5MRF - chains A and S of the 78 polymer chains in the assembly; structure by electron microscopy, 4.97 A resolution (low resolution: residue-level contacts below are approximate; hydrogen-bond / salt-bridge calls are withheld).

Chain A:
Molecule: 21S ribosomal RNA
From: Saccharomyces cerevisiae
Sequence (3296 nucleotides; each row starts with the number of its first residue):
     1 GUAAAAAGUA GAAUAAUAGA UUUGAAAUAU UUAUUAUAUA GAUUUAAAGA GAUAAUCAUG
    61 GAGUAUAAUA AUUAAAUUUA AUAAAUUUAA UAUAACUAUU AAUAGAAUUA GGUUACUAAU
   121 AAAUUAAUAA CAAUUAAUUU UAAAACCUAA AGGUAAACCU UUAUAUUAAU AAUGUUAUUU
   181 UUUAUUAUUU UUAUAAUAAG AAUAAUUAUU AAUAAUAAUA AACUAAGUGA ACUGAAACAU
   241 CUAAGUAACU UAAGGAUAAG AAAUCAACAG AGAUAUUAUG AGUAUUGGUG AGAGAAAAUA
   301 AUAAAGGUCU AAUAAGUAUU AUGUGAAAAA AAUGUAAGAA AAUAGGAUAA CAAAUUCUAA
   361 GACUAAAUAC UAUUAAUAAG UAUAGUAAGU ACCGUAAGGG AAAGUAUGAA AAUGAUUAUU
   421 UUAUAAGCAA UCAUGAAUAU AUUAUAUUAU AUUAAUGAUG UACCUUUUGU AUAAUGGGUC
   481 AGCAAGUAAU UAAUAUUAGU AAAACAAUAA GUUAUAAAUA AAUAGAAUAA UAUAUAUAUA
   541 UAAAAAAAUA UAUUAAAAUA UUUAAUUAAU AUUAAUUGAC CCGAAAGCAA ACGAUCUAAC
   601 UAUGAUAAGA UGGAUAAACG AUCGAACAGG UUGAUGUUGC AAUAUCAUCU GAUUAAUUGU
   661 GGUUAGUAGU GAAAGACAAA UCUGGUUUGC AGAUAGCUGG UUUUCUAUGA AAUAUAUGUA
   721 AGUAUAGCCU UUAUAAAUAA UAAUUAUUAU AUAAUAUUAU AUUAAUAUUA UAUAAAGAAU
   781 GGUACAGCAA UUAAUAUAUA UUAGGGAACU AUUAAAGUUU UAUUAAUAAU AUUAAAUCUC
   841 GAAAUAUUUA AUUAUAUAUA AUAAAGAGUC AGAUUAUGUG CGAUAAGGUA AAUAAUCUAA
   901 AGGGAAACAG CCCAGAUUAA GAUAUAAAGU UCCUAAUAAA UAAUAAGUGA AAUAAAUAUU
   961 AAAAUAUUAU AAUAUAAUCA GUUAAUGGGU UUGACAAUAA CCAUUUUUUA AUGAACAUGU
  1021 AACAAUGCAC UGAUUUAUAA UAAAUAAAAA AAAAUAAUAU UUAAAAUCAA AUAUAUAUAU
  1081 AUUUGUUAAU AGAUAAUAUA CGGAUCUUAA UAAUAAGAAU UAUUUAAUUC CUAAUAUGGA
  1141 AUAUUAUAUU UUUAUAAUAA AAAUAUAAAU ACUGAAUAUC UAAAUAUUAU UAUUACUUUU
  1201 UUUUUAAUAA UAAUAAUAUG GUAAUAGAAC AUUUAAUGAU AAUAUAUAUU AGUUAUUAAU
  1261 UAAUAUAUGU AUUAAUUAAA UAGAGAAUGC UGACAUGAGU AACGAAAAAA AGGUAUAAAC
  1321 CUUUUCACCU AAAACAUAAG GUUUAACUAU AAAAGUACGG CCCCUAAUUA AAUUAAUAAA
  1381 AAUAUAAAUA UAUUUAAGAU GGGAUAAUCU AUAUUAAUAA AAAUUUAUCU UAAAAUAUAU
  1441 AUAUUAUUAA UAAUUAUAUU AAUUAAUUAA UAAUAUAUAU AAUUAUAUUA UAUAUUAUAU
  1501 AUUUUUUAUA UAAUAUAAAC UAAUAAAGAU CAGGAAAUAA UUAAUGUAUA CCGUAAUGUA
  1561 GACCGACUCA GGUAUGUAAG UAGAGAAUAU GAAGGUGAAU UAGAUAAUUA AAGGGAAGGA
  1621 ACUCGGCAAA GAUAGCUCAU AAGUUAGUCA AUAAAGAGUA AUAAGAACAA AGUUGUACAA
  1681 CUGUUUACUA AAAACACCGC ACUUUGCAGA AACGAUAAGU UUAAGUAUAA GGUGUGAACU
  1741 CUGCUCCAUG CUUAAUAUAU AAAUAAAAUU AUUUAACGAU AAUUUAAUUA AAUUUAGGUA
  1801 AAUAGCAGCC UUAUUAUGAG GGUUAUAAUG UAGCGAAAUU CCUUGGCCUA UAAUUGAGGU
  1861 CCCGCAUGAA UGACGUAAUG AUACAACAAC UGUCUCCCCU UUAAGCUAAG UGAAAUUGAA
  1921 AUCGUAGUGA AGAUGCUAUG UACCUUCAGC AAGACGGAAA GACCCUAUGC AGCUUUACUG
  1981 UAAUUAGAUA GAUCGAAUUA UUGUUUAUUA UAUUCAGCAU AUUAAGUAAU CCUAUUAUUA
  2041 GGUAAUCGUU UAGAUAUUAA UGAGAUACUU AUUAUAAUAU AAUGAUAAUU CUAAUCUUAU
  2101 AAAUAAUUAU UAUUAUUAUU AUUAAUAAUA AUAAUAUGCU UUCAAGCAUA GUGAUAAAAC
  2161 AUAUUUAUAU GAUAAUCACU UUACUUAAUA GAUAUAAUUC UUAAGUAAUA UAUAAUAUAU
  2221 AUUUUAUAUA UAUUAUAUAU AAUAUAAGAG ACAAUCUCUA AUUGGUAGUU UUGAUGGGGC
  2281 GUCAUUAUCA GCAAAAGUAU CUGAAUAAGU CCAUAAAUAA AUAUAUAAAA UUAUUGAAUA
  2341 AAAAAAAAAU AAUAUAUAUU AUAUAUAUUA AUUAUAAAUU GAAAUAUGUU UAUAUAAAUU
  2401 UAUAUUUAUU GAAUAUAUUU UAGUAAUAGA UAAAAAUAUG UACAGUAAAA UUGUAAGGAA
  2461 AACAAUAAUA ACUUUCUCCU CUCUCGGUGG GGGUUCACAC CUAUUUUUAA UAGGUGUGAA
  2521 CCCCUCUUCG GGGUUCCGGU UCCCUUUCGG GUCCCGGAAC UUAAAUAAAA AUGGAAAGAA
  2581 UUAAAUUAAU AUAAUGGUAU AACUGUGCGA UAAUUGUAAC ACAAACGAGU GAAACAAGUA
  2641 CGUAAGUAUG GCAUAAUGAA CAAAUAACAC UGAUUGUAAA GGUUAUUGAU AACGAAUAAA
  2701 AGUUACGCUA GGGAUAACAG GGUAAUAUAG CGAAAGAGUA GAUAUUGUAA GCUAUGUUUG
  2761 CCACCUCGAU GUCGACUCAA CAUUUCCUCU UGGUUGUAAA AGCUAAGAAG GGUUUGACUG
  2821 UUCGUCAAUU AAAAUGUUAC GUGAGUUGGG UUAAAUACGA UGUGAAUCAG UAUGGUUCCU
  2881 AUCUGCUGAA GGAAAUAUUA UCAAAUUAAA UCUCAUUAUU AGUACGCAAG GACCAUAAUG
  2941 AAUCAACCCA UGGUGUAUCU AUUGAUAAUA AUAUAAUAUA UUUAAUAAAA AUAAUACUUU
  3001 AUUAAUAUAU UAUCUAUAUU AGUUUAUAUU UUAAUUAUAU AUUAUCAUAG UAGAUAAGCU
  3061 AAGUUGAUAA UAAAUAAAUA UUGAAUACAU AUUAAAUAUG AAGUUGUUUU AAUAAGAUAA
  3121 UUAAUCUGAU AAUUUUAUAC UAAAAUUAAU AAUUAUAGGU UUUAUAUAUU AUUUAUAAAU
  3181 AAAUAUAUUA UAAUAAUAAU AAUUAUUAUU AUUAAUAAAA AAUAUUAAUU AUAAUAUUAA
  3241 UAAAAUACUA AUUUAUCAGU UAUCUAUAUA AUAUCUAAUC UAUUAUUCUA UAUACU
Disordered / not traced: 1-7, 80-83, 107-109, 129-131, 179-199, 554-559, 757-765, 811-815, 822, 967-1055, 1133-1136, 1153-1159, 1196-1204, 1375-1379, 1419-1422, 1441-1480, 1503-1505, 1538-1539, 2013-2077, 2101-2182, 2189-2197, 2222-2226, 2241-2242, 2277-2280, 2339-2344, 2393-2407, 2479-2572, 2715-2718, 2767-2771, 2985-3001, 3036-3039, 3179-3228, 3294-3296
Ion coordination: Mg2+ site 1 near A150 (its only coordinating residue here); Mg2+ site 2: A237, C238; Mg2+ site 3: G245, A327; Mg2+ site 4 near A258 (its only coordinating residue here); Mg2+ site 5 near G280 (its only coordinating residue here); Mg2+ site 6 near U322 (its only coordinating residue here); Mg2+ site 7 near A359 (its only coordinating residue here); Mg2+ site 8 near U364 (its only coordinating residue here); Mg2+ site 9 near G394 (its only coordinating residue here); Mg2+ site 10: A423, U424; Mg2+ site 11 near G427 (its only coordinating residue here); Mg2+ site 12: C464 (shared with 1 residue of chain N); 123 more Mg2+ sites not listed

Chain S:
Name: bL28m
From: Saccharomyces cerevisiae
Reference sequence: P36525 (RM24_YEAST); residue numbers follow UniProt; this construct covers 22-237
Amino-acid sequence (216 residues; numbered 22 to 237; the number before each row is that of its first residue):
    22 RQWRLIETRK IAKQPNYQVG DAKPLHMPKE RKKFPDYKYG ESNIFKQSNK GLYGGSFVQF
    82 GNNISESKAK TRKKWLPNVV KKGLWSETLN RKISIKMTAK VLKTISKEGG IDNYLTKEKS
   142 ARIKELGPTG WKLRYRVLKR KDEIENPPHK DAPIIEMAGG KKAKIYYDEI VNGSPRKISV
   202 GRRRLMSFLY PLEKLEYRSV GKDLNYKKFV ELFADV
Disordered / not traced: 172-202

Chain A / chain S interface:
Pairs across the interface (148; chain A residue first):
  A151(A) with His-47(S)
  A168(A) with Asp-224(S)
  A169(A) with Gly-222(S)
  A211(A) with Lys-223(S)
  A212(A) with Lys-229(S)
  U213(A) with Lys-229(S)
  A215(A) with Lys-44(S)
  U216(A) with Leu-46(S)
  A217(A) with His-47(S)
  A225(A) with Thr-29(S)
  A226(A) with Arg-25(S); Leu-26(S); Thr-29(S)
  G227(A) with Arg-25(S); Leu-26(S); Ile-65(S)
  U228(A) with Phe-81(S)
  G229(A) with Phe-81(S); Arg-93(S)
  A230(A) with Arg-93(S)
  U240(A) with Ser-88(S); Lys-89(S); Lys-91(S)
  C241(A) with Lys-91(S)
  G245(A) with Arg-93(S)
  U251(A) with Asn-64(S)
  A252(A) with Lys-31(S); Asn-64(S)
  A253(A) with Lys-31(S); Ile-32(S); Ala-33(S)
  G254(A) with Ala-33(S); Lys-34(S)
  A258(A) with Lys-31(S)
  A312(A) with Lys-140(S)
  A314(A) with Lys-140(S)
  A315(A) with Lys-128(S); Lys-138(S)
  G316(A) with Lys-121(S); Lys-124(S); Thr-125(S); Lys-128(S); Glu-129(S); Lys-138(S); Arg-143(S)
  U317(A) with Arg-22(S); Lys-121(S)
  A318(A) with Arg-22(S)
  G323(A) with Gln-80(S); Trp-96(S)
  U324(A) with Gln-80(S); Gly-82(S); Asn-83(S); Ile-85(S); Trp-96(S)
  G325(A) with Asn-83(S); Ile-85(S); Lys-91(S)
  A332(A) with Gln-23(S)
  U333(A) with Arg-22(S); Gln-23(S); Gln-80(S)
  G334(A) with Ser-77(S); Phe-78(S); Gln-80(S); Trp-96(S); Leu-97(S); Pro-98(S)
  U335(A) with Pro-98(S); Asn-99(S); Thr-119(S)
  A336(A) with Asn-99(S); Ala-120(S)
  G338(A) with Lys-121(S); Lys-124(S)
  A360(A) with Trp-24(S); Ala-142(S)
  G361(A) with Lys-140(S); Ser-141(S); Ala-142(S)
  A362(A) with Ser-141(S); Lys-145(S)
  A1380(A) with Phe-55(S); Arg-112(S); Ile-114(S); Ser-115(S); Ile-116(S); Thr-150(S); Lys-153(S); Leu-154(S); Arg-157(S)
  A1381(A) with Lys-71(S); Arg-112(S); Ser-115(S)
  A1382(A) with Lys-71(S)
  U1383(A) with Lys-71(S)
  A1384(A) with Lys-117(S)
  U1385(A) with Lys-67(S); Gln-68(S)
  A1386(A) with Ile-65(S); Phe-66(S); Gln-68(S); Phe-81(S); Lys-95(S); Leu-97(S)
  A1387(A) with Asn-64(S); Ile-65(S); Lys-67(S)
  A1388(A) with Lys-67(S)
  U1979(A) with Ser-88(S)
  G1980(A) with Asn-84(S); Ser-86(S); Glu-87(S); Ser-88(S); Ala-90(S); Thr-92(S)
  U1981(A) with Asn-84(S)
  A1992(A) with Asn-99(S); Ala-120(S)
  U1993(A) with Val-101(S); Leu-123(S)
  C1994(A) with Lys-103(S)
  A2094(A) with Lys-103(S)
  U2095(A) with Lys-103(S)
  C2096(A) with Lys-102(S)
  U2186(A) with Arg-205(S)
  A2187(A) with Pro-169(S); His-170(S); Arg-205(S)
  A2188(A) with Pro-169(S); His-170(S); Arg-203(S); Arg-204(S)
  U2198(A) with Tyr-227(S)
  U2202(A) with Arg-161(S)
  A2203(A) with Arg-161(S)
  A2239(A) with Asn-111(S)
  U2243(A) with Arg-112(S); Lys-113(S)
  C2256(A) with Leu-97(S); Pro-98(S); Asn-99(S)
  U2257(A) with Lys-95(S); Trp-96(S); Leu-97(S)
  C2258(A) with Lys-94(S); Trp-96(S)
  A2698(A) with Ser-88(S)
Interface residues without a listed pair, chain A (78 interface residues in all): U257, U313, A331, A337, G1991, U2255, A2699
Interface residues without a listed pair, chain S (85 interface residues in all): Glu-28, Met-48, Gly-76, Val-79

Summary:
78 residues of chain A and 85 residues of chain S are in contact. The Mg2+ site 2 is built by A237(A) and
C238(A). G245(A) and A327(A) form the Mg2+ site 3.
Here chain A is 21S ribosomal RNA and chain S is bL28m, both from Saccharomyces cerevisiae. Entry 5MRF
(Structure of the yeast mitochondrial ribosome - Class C) was determined by electron microscopy together with
5MRC and 5MRE from the same study.
